Entry 3JCA (electron microscopy, 4.80 A resolution (low resolution: residue-level contacts below are approximate; hydrogen-bond / salt-bridge calls are withheld)); this record covers chains E and L of the 12 polymer chains in the assembly.

Chain E:
Protein: Integrase
Source organism: Mouse mammary tumor virus
UniProtKB: K9W608 (K9W608_MMTV); residues 1-265 here correspond to UniProt positions 123-387 (UniProt number = residue number + 122)
Amino-acid sequence (265 residues; row label = number of the first residue in the row):
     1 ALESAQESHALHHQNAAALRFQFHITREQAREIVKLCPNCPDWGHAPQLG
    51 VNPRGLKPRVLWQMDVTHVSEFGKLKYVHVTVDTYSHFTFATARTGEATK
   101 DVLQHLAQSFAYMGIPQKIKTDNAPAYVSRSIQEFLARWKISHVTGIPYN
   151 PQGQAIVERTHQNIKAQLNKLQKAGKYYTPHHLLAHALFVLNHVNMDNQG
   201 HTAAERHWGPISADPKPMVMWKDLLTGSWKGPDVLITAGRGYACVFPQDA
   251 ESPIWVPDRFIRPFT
Not modelled in the structure: 42-44
Bound ions: Zn2+: His9, His13, Cys37, Cys40
What the authors report for this chain:
  - binding site for the 22-nt DNA strand: Arg240

Chain L:
Molecule: 20-nt DNA strand
Sequence (20 nucleotides; row label = number of the first residue in the row):
     1 CAGGTCGGCCGACTGCGGCA
Not modelled in the structure: 1

How chain E and chain L interact:
Contacting residue pairs - 10 pairs, chain E then chain L:
  Thr67(E) - DA20(L)
  Pro151(E) - DA20(L)
  Gln152(E) - DA20(L)
  Glu158(E) - DA20(L)
  Arg159(E) - DG18(L)
  Gln162(E) - DG18(L)
  Gln162(E) - DC19(L)
  Arg240(E) - DT14(L)
  Arg240(E) - DG15(L)
  Arg240(E) - DC16(L)
Other interface residues (no listed pair), chain L (7 interface residues in all): DG17

Summary:
Chain E and chain L each contribute 7 residues to their interface. His9(E), His13(E), Cys37(E) and Cys40(E)
form the Zn2+ site. From the paper: a binding site for the 22-nt DNA strand at Arg240(E).
Chain E is Integrase (Mouse mammary tumor virus) and chain L is a 20-nt DNA strand; the structure, Core model
of the Mouse Mammary Tumor Virus intasome, was determined by electron microscopy, deposited together with
5CZ1, 5CZ2 and 5D7U.
